3RYC - chains C and E of the 5 polymer chains in the assembly; structure by X-ray diffraction, 2.10 A resolution.

# Chain C
Protein: Tubulin alpha chain
Source organism: Ovis aries
Reference sequence: D0VWZ0 (D0VWZ0_SHEEP); residue numbers follow UniProt; this construct covers 1-451
Chain sequence (451 residues; numbered 1 to 451; the number before each row is that of its first residue):
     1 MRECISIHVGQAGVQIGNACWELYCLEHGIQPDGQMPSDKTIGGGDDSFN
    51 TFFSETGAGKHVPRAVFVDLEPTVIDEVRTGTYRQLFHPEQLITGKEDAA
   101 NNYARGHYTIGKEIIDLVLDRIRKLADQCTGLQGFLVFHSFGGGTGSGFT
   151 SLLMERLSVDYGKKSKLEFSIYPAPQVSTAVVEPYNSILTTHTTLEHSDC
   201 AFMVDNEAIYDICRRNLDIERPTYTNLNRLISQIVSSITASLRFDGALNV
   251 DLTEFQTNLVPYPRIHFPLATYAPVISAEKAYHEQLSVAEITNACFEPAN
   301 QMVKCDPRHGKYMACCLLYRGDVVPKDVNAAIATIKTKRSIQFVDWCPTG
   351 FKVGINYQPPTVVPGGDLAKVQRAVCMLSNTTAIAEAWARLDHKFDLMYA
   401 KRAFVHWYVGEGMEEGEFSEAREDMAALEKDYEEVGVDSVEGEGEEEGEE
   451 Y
Unresolved in the structure: 38-45, 440-451
Small-molecule neighbours: GTP (guanosine-5'-triphosphate): Gly10, Gln11, Ala12, Gln15, Ile16, Asp69, Asp98, Ala99, Ala100, Asn101, Asn102, Ser140, Gly142, Gly143, Gly144, Thr145, Gly146, Ile171, Pro173, Val177, Ser178, Thr179, Glu183, Asn206, Tyr224, Leu227, Asn228, Ile231

# Chain E
Protein: Stathmin-4
Source organism: Rattus norvegicus
Reference sequence: P63043 (STMN4_RAT); residues 5-145 here correspond to UniProt positions 49-189 (UniProt number = residue number + 44)
Chain sequence (143 residues; numbered 3 to 145; the number before each row is that of its first residue):
     3 XADMEVIELNKATSGQSWEVILKPPSFDGVPEFNASLPRRRDPSLEEIQK
    53 KLEAAEERRKYQEAELLKHLAEKREHEREVIQKAIEENNNFIKMAKEKLA
   103 QKMESNKENREAHLAAMLERLQEKDKHAEEVRKNKELKEEASR
Unresolved in the structure: 3, 35-40
Sequence notes: engineered mutation Ala14 (Cys58 in P63043), Trp20 (Phe64 in P63043)
Modified / non-standard residues: ACE (acetyl group) at position 3
Swiss-Prot annotation at these positions:
  - modified residue: Ser46 (Phosphoserine)

# Interface between chain C and chain E
Residue-residue contacts (35; chain C residue first):
  His107(C) - Lys104(E)
  His107(C) - Met105(E)
  Tyr108(C) - Lys104(E)
  Tyr108(C) - Met105(E)  hydrophobic
  Tyr108(C) - Asn108(E)
  Thr109(C) - Arg112(E)
  Lys112(C) - Met105(E)
  Leu152(C) - Leu101(E)  hydrophobic
  Glu155(C) - Leu101(E)
  Glu155(C) - Lys104(E)  salt bridge
  Arg156(C) - Leu101(E)
  Ser158(C) - Phe93(E)
  Ser158(C) - Ile94(E)
  Val159(C) - Ile94(E)
  Val159(C) - Ala97(E)  hydrophobic
  Val159(C) - Lys98(E)
  Gly162(C) - Asn90(E)
  Gly162(C) - Phe93(E)
  Gly162(C) - Ile94(E)
  Lys163(C) - Asn90(E)  hydrogen bond (backbone-side chain)
  Lys163(C) - Phe93(E)
  Thr193(C) - Lys104(E)
  Glu196(C) - Lys100(E)  salt bridge
  His197(C) - Phe93(E)
  Val409(C) - His115(E)  hydrogen bond (backbone-side chain)
  Gly410(C) - Arg112(E)
  Gly410(C) - His115(E)
  Glu411(C) - Asn108(E)  hydrogen bond (backbone-side chain)
  Glu411(C) - Arg112(E)  salt bridge
  Gly412(C) - Asn108(E)  hydrogen bond (backbone-side chain)
  Gly412(C) - Asn111(E)
  Gly412(C) - Arg112(E)
  Met413(C) - Asn108(E)
  Glu414(C) - Ser107(E)  hydrogen bond
  Glu414(C) - Asn111(E)
Also at the interface, not in a pair above, chain C (21 interface residues in all): Tyr103
Also at the interface, not in a pair above, chain E (15 interface residues in all): Glu89

# Overview
The interface between chain C and chain E involves 21 residues on one side and 15 on the other, with 5
hydrogen bonds and 3 salt bridges. Polar pairs include Glu155(C)-Lys104(E), Glu196(C)-Lys100(E) and
Glu411(C)-Arg112(E). Chain C binds GTP.
Here chain C is Tubulin alpha chain (Ovis aries) and chain E is Stathmin-4 (Rattus norvegicus). Entry 3RYC
(Tubulin: RB3 stathmin-like domain complex) was determined by X-ray diffraction, deposited together with 3RYF,
3RYH and 3RYI.
